6ZID - chains L and M of the 4 polymer chains in the assembly; structure by X-ray diffraction, 2.80 A resolution.

[Chain L]
Protein: Reaction center protein L chain
Organism: Blastochloris viridis
Reference sequence: P06009 (RCEL_BLAVI); residues 1-273 here correspond to UniProt positions 2-274 (UniProt number = residue number + 1)
Chain sequence (273 residues; numbered 1 to 273; the number before each row is that of its first residue):
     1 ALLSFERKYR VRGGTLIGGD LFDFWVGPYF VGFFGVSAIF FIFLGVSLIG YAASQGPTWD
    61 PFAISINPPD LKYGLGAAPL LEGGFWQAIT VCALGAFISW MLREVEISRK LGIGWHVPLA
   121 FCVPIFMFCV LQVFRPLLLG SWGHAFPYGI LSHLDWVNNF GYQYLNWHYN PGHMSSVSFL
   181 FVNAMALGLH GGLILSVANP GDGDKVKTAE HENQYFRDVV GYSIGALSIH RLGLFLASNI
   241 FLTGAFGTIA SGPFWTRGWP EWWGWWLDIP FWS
Bound ions: Fe ion: His190, His230 (shared with His217(M), Glu232(M), His264(M) of chain M)
Ligand contacts:
  - bacteriochlorophyll b (BCB), molecule 1: Val46, Ile49, Phe97, Phe128, Leu131, Phe146, Ile150, Leu151, His153, Leu154, Trp156, Val157
  - bacteriochlorophyll b (BCB), molecule 2: Phe97, Phe121, Pro124, Ile125, Met127, Phe128, Leu131, Val157, Asn158, Phe160, Gly161, Tyr162, Trp167, His168, Gly172, His173, Ser176, Val177, Leu180, Phe181, Ile240, Phe241, Gly244, Gly247, Thr248
  - bacteriochlorophyll b (BCB), molecule 3: Val157, Tyr162, His168, Leu180, Phe181
  - bacteriochlorophyll b (BCB), molecule 4: His168, His173, Met174, Val177, Ser178, Phe181, Val182, Met185, Val220, Tyr222
  - bacteriopheophytin b (BPB), molecule 1: Phe41, Ile42, Gly45, Ile49, Ile89, Cys92, Ala93, Ala96, Phe97, Trp100, Glu104, Val117, Ala120, Phe121, Val123, Pro124, Phe128, Phe146, Tyr148, Gly149, Ile150, His153, Ala237, Ser238, Phe241
  - bacteriopheophytin b (BPB), molecule 2: Phe181, Ala184, Met185, Leu189, Phe216, Val219, Val220
  - diacyl glycerol (DGA): Pro171, Met174, Ser175, Ser178, Trp262, Trp263, Trp265
  - heptane-1,2,3-triol (HTO): Leu75, Gly76, Ala77, Gln87, Val91, Trp142
  - menaquinone-7 (MQ7): Tyr29, Phe30, Val31, Gly35, Ile39, Ile42, Trp100, Arg103
Swiss-Prot annotation at these positions:
  - binding site ((7R,8Z)-bacteriochlorophyll b): His153, His173
  - binding site (Fe cation): His190, His230
  - binding site (a ubiquinone): Phe216

[Chain M]
Protein: Reaction center protein M chain
Organism: Blastochloris viridis
Reference sequence: P06010 (RCEM_BLAVI); residues 1-323 here correspond to UniProt positions 2-324 (UniProt number = residue number + 1)
Chain sequence (323 residues; numbered 1 to 323; the number before each row is that of its first residue):
     1 ADYQTIYTQI QARGPHITVS GEWGDNDRVG KPFYSYWLGK IGDAQIGPIY LGASGIAAFA
    61 FGSTAILIIL FNMAAEVHFD PLQFFRQFFW LGLYPPKAQY GMGIPPLHDG GWWLMAGLFM
   121 TLSLGSWWIR VYSRARALGL GTHIAWNFAA AIFFVLCIGC IHPTLVGSWS EGVPFGIWPH
   181 IDWLTAFSIR YGNFYYCPWH GFSIGFAYGC GLLFAAHGAT ILAVARFGGD REIEQITDRG
   241 TAVERAALFW RWTIGFNATI ESVHRWGWFF SLMVMVSASV GILLTGTFVD NWYLWCVKHG
   301 AAPDYPAYLP ATPDPASLPG APK
Bound ions: Fe ion: His217, Glu232, His264 (shared with His190(L), His230(L) of chain L)
Ligand contacts:
  - bacteriochlorophyll b (BCB), molecule 1: Leu38, Met120, Phe154, Val155, Ile158, Val173, Ile177, Trp178, His180, Ile181, Trp183, Leu184
  - bacteriochlorophyll b (BCB), molecule 2: Gly62, Ala65, Ile66, Ile69, Met120, Leu124, Phe148, Ala151, Ile152, Phe154, Val155, Ile158, Phe175, Trp183, Leu184, Thr185, Phe187, Ser188, Phe194, Tyr195, Cys197, Trp199, His200, Ser203, Ile204, Ala207, Tyr208, Val274, Met275, Ala278, Gly281, Ile282
  - bacteriochlorophyll b (BCB), molecule 3: Leu184, Tyr195, Tyr208
  - bacteriochlorophyll b (BCB), molecule 4: Tyr195, His200, Gly201, Ile204, Gly205, Tyr208, Gly209, Leu212, Phe270
  - bacteriopheophytin b (BPB), molecule 1: Ile46, Ile49, Ala58, Phe59, Gly62, Ser123, Leu124, Trp127, Val131, Ile144, Asn147, Phe148, Ala151, Ser271, Val274, Met275
  - bacteriopheophytin b (BPB), molecule 2: Tyr208, Gly211, Leu212, Ala215, Ala216, Trp250, Thr253, Ile254
  - diacyl glycerol (DGA): Phe88, Phe89, Ile177
  - heptane-1,2,3-triol (HTO): Trp268, Phe269, Leu272, Met273, Val276
  - menaquinone-7 (MQ7): Leu212, Leu213, Ala216, His217, Thr220, Val243, Ala246, Ala247, Trp250, Ile254, Phe256, Asn257, Ala258, Thr259, Ile260, Val263, Trp266, Phe270
  - 15-cis-1,2-dihydroneurosporene (NS5): Ile66, Ile69, Leu70, Met73, Phe88, Trp113, Leu114, Gly117, Leu118, Met120, Thr121, Val155, Leu156, Ile158, Gly159, Cys160, Trp169, Val173, Pro174, Phe175, Gly176, Ile177, His180
Swiss-Prot annotation at these positions:
  - binding site ((7R,8Z)-bacteriochlorophyll b): His180, His200
  - binding site (Fe cation): His217, Glu232, His264
  - binding site (a ubiquinone): Trp250

[How chain L and chain M interact]
Contacting residue pairs (187):
  Leu3(L) - Leu248(M)  hydrophobic
  Leu3(L) - Arg251(M)
  Leu3(L) - Asn257(M)
  Phe5(L) - Arg239(M)
  Phe5(L) - Glu244(M)
  Glu6(L) - Leu248(M)
  Glu6(L) - Arg251(M)
  Glu6(L) - Trp252(M)  hydrogen bond
  Lys8(L) - Glu244(M)  salt bridge
  Tyr9(L) - Thr241(M)  hydrogen bond
  Tyr9(L) - Glu244(M)  hydrogen bond
  Tyr9(L) - Arg245(M)
  Tyr9(L) - Leu248(M)  hydrophobic
  Tyr9(L) - Trp252(M)
  Arg10(L) - Trp252(M)
  Trp25(L) - Trp252(M)
  Pro28(L) - Arg251(M)
  Pro28(L) - Trp252(M)
  Pro28(L) - Gly255(M)
  Tyr29(L) - Trp252(M)
  Tyr29(L) - Thr253(M)
  Tyr29(L) - Ile254(M)
  Tyr29(L) - Gly255(M)
  Phe30(L) - Trp252(M)  hydrogen bond (backbone-backbone)
  Asp60(L) - Gly300(M)
  Phe62(L) - Ala301(M)
  Trp100(L) - Thr253(M)
  Arg103(L) - Trp252(M)  hydrogen bond (side chain-backbone)
  Arg103(L) - Thr253(M)  hydrogen bond (side chain-backbone)
  Glu104(L) - Phe249(M)
  Glu104(L) - Thr253(M)
  Ile107(L) - Phe249(M)  hydrophobic
  Ile107(L) - Trp252(M)
  Ile107(L) - Thr253(M)
  Ser108(L) - Phe249(M)
  Lys110(L) - Trp252(M)
  Leu111(L) - Arg245(M)  hydrogen bond (backbone-side chain)
  Leu111(L) - Phe249(M)
  Leu111(L) - Trp252(M)  hydrophobic
  Gly112(L) - Phe227(M)
  Ile113(L) - Ala223(M)
  Ile113(L) - Val224(M)  hydrophobic
  Ile113(L) - Phe227(M)  hydrophobic
  Ile113(L) - Arg245(M)
  Ile113(L) - Phe249(M)  hydrophobic
  Gly114(L) - Ala223(M)  hydrogen bond (backbone-backbone)
  His116(L) - Thr5(M)  hydrogen bond
  His116(L) - Ala219(M)
  His116(L) - Leu222(M)
  His116(L) - Ala223(M)
  Val117(L) - Ala219(M)  hydrophobic
  Val117(L) - Thr220(M)
  Val117(L) - Phe249(M)  hydrophobic
  Val117(L) - Trp250(M)  hydrophobic
  Leu151(L) - Ala301(M)
  Leu151(L) - Pro303(M)
  Ser152(L) - Tyr305(M)
  Leu154(L) - Tyr195(M)
  Asp155(L) - Tyr196(M)  hydrogen bond
  Asp155(L) - Pro303(M)
  Asp155(L) - Tyr305(M)  hydrogen bond
  Val157(L) - Tyr195(M)
  Asn158(L) - Asn193(M)
  Asn158(L) - Tyr195(M)
  Tyr162(L) - Thr185(M)
  Asn166(L) - Asp182(M)
  His168(L) - Ile181(M)
  His168(L) - Leu184(M)
  Tyr169(L) - Trp178(M)  hydrophobic
  Tyr169(L) - Ile181(M)  hydrophobic
  Tyr169(L) - Asp182(M)  hydrogen bond
  Met174(L) - Trp178(M)  hydrophobic
  Leu180(L) - Ala207(M)
  Leu180(L) - Tyr208(M)  hydrophobic
  Asn183(L) - Cys210(M)  hydrogen bond (side chain-backbone)
  Asn183(L) - Gly211(M)
  Asn183(L) - Phe214(M)
  Ala184(L) - Cys210(M)  hydrophobic
  Ala184(L) - Ser271(M)  hydrogen bond (backbone-side chain)
  Ala186(L) - Phe214(M)  hydrophobic
  Leu187(L) - Cys210(M)
  Leu187(L) - Phe214(M)
  Leu187(L) - Gly267(M)
  Gly188(L) - Asn147(M)
  Gly188(L) - Ser271(M)
  Leu189(L) - Ile144(M)  hydrophobic
  His190(L) - His217(M)  hydrogen bond
  His190(L) - Glu232(M)  salt bridge
  His190(L) - His264(M)  hydrogen bond
  Gly191(L) - His264(M)
  Gly192(L) - His143(M)
  Gly192(L) - Ile144(M)
  Gly192(L) - Trp268(M)
  Leu193(L) - Ile144(M)
  Ile194(L) - Glu232(M)
  Ile194(L) - Ile233(M)
  Ile194(L) - Ile236(M)  hydrophobic
  Ile194(L) - His264(M)
  Leu195(L) - His143(M)
  Leu195(L) - Arg265(M)
  Ser196(L) - Leu140(M)
  Ser196(L) - Gly141(M)  hydrogen bond (backbone-backbone)
  Ser196(L) - His143(M)
  Val197(L) - Leu140(M)  hydrophobic
  Val197(L) - Ile233(M)  hydrophobic
  Ala198(L) - Ile236(M)  hydrophobic
  Asn199(L) - Gly141(M)
  Asn199(L) - His143(M)
  Asn199(L) - Glu261(M)  hydrogen bond
  Asn199(L) - Arg265(M)  hydrogen bond
  Pro200(L) - Gly139(M)
  Pro200(L) - Gly141(M)
  Lys207(L) - Gly139(M)  hydrogen bond (side chain-backbone)
  Lys207(L) - Leu140(M)
  Lys207(L) - Ile233(M)
  Glu210(L) - Ile17(M)
  Glu210(L) - Val19(M)
  His211(L) - Val19(M)
  His211(L) - Leu138(M)
  Glu212(L) - Ile233(M)
  Gln214(L) - Ile17(M)
  Gln214(L) - Thr18(M)
  Gln214(L) - Val19(M)  hydrogen bond (side chain-backbone)
  Gln214(L) - Arg28(M)
  Gln214(L) - Leu138(M)
  Tyr215(L) - Val131(M)  hydrogen bond (side chain-backbone)
  Tyr215(L) - Arg134(M)
  Tyr215(L) - Ala135(M)
  Tyr215(L) - Leu138(M)  hydrophobic
  Tyr215(L) - Ile144(M)  hydrophobic
  Phe216(L) - Ile144(M)  hydrophobic
  Arg217(L) - Asp43(M)  salt bridge
  Arg217(L) - Gln45(M)
  Arg217(L) - Pro48(M)
  Arg217(L) - Ile49(M)
  Asp218(L) - Arg28(M)  salt bridge
  Asp218(L) - Ile49(M)
  Asp218(L) - Tyr50(M)  hydrogen bond (backbone-backbone)
  Asp218(L) - Arg130(M)  hydrogen bond (backbone-side chain)
  Asp218(L) - Arg134(M)  salt bridge
  Val219(L) - Trp127(M)
  Val219(L) - Arg130(M)  hydrogen bond (backbone-side chain)
  Val219(L) - Arg134(M)
  Val220(L) - Ile49(M)
  Gly221(L) - Gly47(M)  hydrogen bond (backbone-backbone)
  Gly221(L) - Pro48(M)
  Gly221(L) - Ile49(M)
  Tyr222(L) - Leu38(M)
  Tyr222(L) - Gly42(M)
  Tyr222(L) - Asp43(M)  hydrogen bond (side chain-backbone)
  Tyr222(L) - Gln45(M)
  Ser223(L) - Asp43(M)
  Ile224(L) - Gly42(M)
  Ile224(L) - Asp43(M)  hydrogen bond (backbone-backbone)
  Ala226(L) - Asp230(M)
  Leu227(L) - Gln4(M)
  Leu227(L) - Leu222(M)  hydrophobic
  Leu227(L) - Ala225(M)  hydrophobic
  Leu227(L) - Asp230(M)
  Ser228(L) - Ile41(M)
  Ser228(L) - Gly42(M)
  Ile229(L) - Phe214(M)
  His230(L) - His217(M)  hydrogen bond
  His230(L) - Gly218(M)
  His230(L) - Ile221(M)
  His230(L) - Glu232(M)  salt bridge
  Arg231(L) - Gln4(M)  hydrogen bond (side chain-backbone)
  Arg231(L) - Thr5(M)  hydrogen bond (side chain-backbone)
  Arg231(L) - Ile6(M)  hydrogen bond (side chain-backbone)
  Arg231(L) - Tyr7(M)
  Arg231(L) - Ile41(M)  hydrogen bond (side chain-backbone)
  Arg231(L) - Leu222(M)
  Gly233(L) - Phe214(M)
  Leu234(L) - Phe214(M)
  Leu234(L) - Ala215(M)
  Ala237(L) - Gly211(M)
  Ala237(L) - Ala215(M)  hydrophobic
  Trp263(L) - Trp90(M)  hydrophobic
  Trp263(L) - Trp178(M)
  Trp266(L) - Phe85(M)
  Trp266(L) - Arg86(M)  hydrogen bond (side chain-backbone)
  Leu267(L) - Arg86(M)  hydrogen bond (backbone-side chain)
  Phe271(L) - Leu82(M)  hydrophobic
  Trp272(L) - Leu82(M)  hydrophobic
  Trp272(L) - Gln83(M)  hydrogen bond (backbone-side chain)
  Trp272(L) - Arg86(M)
  Ser273(L) - Arg86(M)
Interface residues without a listed pair, chain L (93 interface residues in all): Ala1, Ser4, Ala63, Asp70, Pro118, Ala120, Asp204, Val206, Ile240, Asp268
Interface residues without a listed pair, chain M (93 interface residues in all): Ile46, Ile189, Leu213, Ala216, Thr237, Ala247, Ala302, Tyr308

[Summary]
Chain L and chain M each contribute 93 residues to their interface; the contacts include 36 hydrogen bonds and
6 salt bridges. Among the polar pairs are Lys8(L)-Glu244(M), His190(L)-Glu232(M) and Arg217(L)-Asp43(M).
Here chain L is Reaction center protein L chain and chain M is Reaction center protein M chain, both from
Blastochloris viridis. Entry 6ZID (Ultrafast Structural Response to Charge Redistribution Within a
Photosynthetic Reaction Centre - 5 ps (b) structure) was determined by X-ray diffraction together with 6ZHW,
6ZI4, 6ZI5, 6ZI6, 6ZI9 and 6ZIA from the same study.
